PDB entry 5KB2 | X-ray diffraction, 1.89 A resolution | chain A

Chain A:
Protein: Zn(II)(H2O)(GRAND Coil Ser-L12AL16C)3-
Amino-acid sequence (36 residues; each row starts with the number of its first residue):
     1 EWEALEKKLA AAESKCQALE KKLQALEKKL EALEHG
Bound ions: Zn2+ site 1: E3, E31, E34, H35; Zn2+ site 2 near C16 (its only coordinating residue here)

Overview:
E3, E31, E34 and H35 form the Zn2+ site 1.
Chain A is Zn(II)(H2O)(GRAND Coil Ser-L12AL16C)3-; the structure, Crystal Structure of a Tris-thiolate
Zn(II)S3O Complex in a de Novo Three-stranded Coiled Coil Peptide, was determined by X-ray diffraction,
deposited together with 5K92, 5KB0 and 5KB1.
